Entry 7XL4 (electron microscopy, 3.86 A resolution); this record covers chains C and D of the 7 polymer chains in the assembly.

[Chain C]
Name: DNA-directed RNA polymerase subunit beta
Organism: Pseudomonas aeruginosa PAO1
Notes: EC 2.7.7.6
Reference sequence: Q51561 (RPOB_PSEAE); residues 1-1357 here = UniProt positions 1-1357
Sequence (1359 residues; row label = number of the first residue in the row; numbers below 1 keep their minus sign (Met-1 is residue -1)):
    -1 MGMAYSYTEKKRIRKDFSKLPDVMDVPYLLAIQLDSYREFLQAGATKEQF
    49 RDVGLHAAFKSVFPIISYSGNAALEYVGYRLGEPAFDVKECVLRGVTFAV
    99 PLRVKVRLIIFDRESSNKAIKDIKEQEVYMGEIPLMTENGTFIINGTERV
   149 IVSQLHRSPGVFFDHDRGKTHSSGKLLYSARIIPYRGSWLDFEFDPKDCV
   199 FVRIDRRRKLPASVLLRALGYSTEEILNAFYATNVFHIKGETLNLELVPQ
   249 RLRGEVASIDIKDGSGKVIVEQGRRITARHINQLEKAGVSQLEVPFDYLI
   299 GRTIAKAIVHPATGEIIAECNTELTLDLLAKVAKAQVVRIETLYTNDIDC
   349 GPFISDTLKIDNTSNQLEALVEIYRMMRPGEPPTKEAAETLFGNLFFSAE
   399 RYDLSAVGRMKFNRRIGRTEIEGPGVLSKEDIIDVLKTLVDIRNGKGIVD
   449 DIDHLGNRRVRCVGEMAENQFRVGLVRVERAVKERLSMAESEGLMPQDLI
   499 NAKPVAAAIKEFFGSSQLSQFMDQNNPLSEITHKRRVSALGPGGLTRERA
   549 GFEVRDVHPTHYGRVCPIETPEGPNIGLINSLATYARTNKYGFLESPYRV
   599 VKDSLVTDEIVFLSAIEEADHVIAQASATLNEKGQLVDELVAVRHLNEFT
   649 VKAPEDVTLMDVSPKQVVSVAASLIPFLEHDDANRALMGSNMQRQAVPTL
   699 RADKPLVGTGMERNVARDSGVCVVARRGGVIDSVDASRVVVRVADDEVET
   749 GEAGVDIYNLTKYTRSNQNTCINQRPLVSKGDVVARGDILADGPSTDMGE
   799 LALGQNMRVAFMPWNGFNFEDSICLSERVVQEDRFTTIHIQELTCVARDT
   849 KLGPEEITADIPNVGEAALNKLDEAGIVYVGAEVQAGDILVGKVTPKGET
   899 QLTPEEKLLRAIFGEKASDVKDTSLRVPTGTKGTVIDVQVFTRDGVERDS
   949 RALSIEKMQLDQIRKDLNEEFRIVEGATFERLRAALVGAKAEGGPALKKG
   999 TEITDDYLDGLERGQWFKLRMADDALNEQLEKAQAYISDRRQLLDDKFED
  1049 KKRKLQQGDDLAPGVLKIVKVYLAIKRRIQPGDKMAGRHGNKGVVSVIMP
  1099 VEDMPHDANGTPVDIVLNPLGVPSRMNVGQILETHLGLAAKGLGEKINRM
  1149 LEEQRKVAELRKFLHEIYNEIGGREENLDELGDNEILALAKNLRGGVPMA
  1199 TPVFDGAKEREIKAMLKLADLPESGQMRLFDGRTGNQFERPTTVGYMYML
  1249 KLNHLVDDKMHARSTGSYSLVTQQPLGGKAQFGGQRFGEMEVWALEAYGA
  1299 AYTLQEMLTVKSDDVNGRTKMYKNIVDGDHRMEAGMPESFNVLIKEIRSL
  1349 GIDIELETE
Disordered / not traced: -1 to 2, 990-1019, 1357
Construct notes: initiating methionine (-1); expression tag (0)

[Chain D]
Name: DNA-directed RNA polymerase subunit beta'
Organism: Pseudomonas aeruginosa PAO1
Notes: EC 2.7.7.6
Reference sequence: Q9HWC9 (RPOC_PSEAE); numbering as in UniProt (aligned over 2-1399)
Sequence (1412 residues; each row starts with the number of its first residue; numbering starts at 0):
     0 MLKDLLNLLKNQGQIEEFDAIRIGLASPEMIRSWSFGEVKKPETINYRTF
    50 KPERDGLFCAKIFGPVKDYECLCGKYKRLKHRGVICEKCGVEVALAKVRR
   100 ERMGHIELASPVAHIWFLKSLPSRIGLLLDMTLRDIERVLYFESYVVIDP
   150 GMTTLEKGQLLNDEQYFEALEEFGDDFDARMGAEAVHELLNAIDLEHEIG
   200 RLREEIPQTNSETKIKKLSKRLKLMEAFQGSGNKPEWMVLTVLPVLPPDL
   250 RPLVPLDGGRFATSDLNDLYRRVINRNNRLKRLLDLAAPDIIVRNEKRML
   300 QEAVDALLDNGRRGRAITGSNKRPLKSLADMIKGKQGRFRQNLLGKRVDY
   350 SGRSVITVGPTLRLHQCGLPKKMALELFKPFIFGKLEGRGMATTIKAAKK
   400 MVERELPEVWDVLAEVIREHPVLLNRAPTLHRLGIQAFEPVLIEGKAIQL
   450 HPLVCAAYNADFDGDQMAVHVPLTLEAQLEARALMMSTNNILSPANGEPI
   500 IVPSQDVVMGLYYMTREAINAKGEGMAFADLQEVDRAYRSGQASLHARVK
   550 VRINEKIKGEDGQLTANTRIVDTTVGRALLFQVVPAGLPFDVVNQSMKKK
   600 AISKLINHCYRVVGLKDTVIFADQLMYTGFAYSTISGVSIGVNDFVIPDE
   650 KARIINAATDEVKEIESQYASGLVTQGEKYNKVIDLWSKANDEVSKAMMA
   700 NLSKEKVVDREGKEVDQESFNSMYMMADSGARGSAAQIRQLAGMRGLMAK
   750 PDGSIIETPITANFREGLNVLQYFISTHGARKGLADTALKTANSGYLTRR
   800 LVDVAQDLVVTEIDCGTEHGLLMSPHIEGGDVVEPLGERVLGRVIARDVF
   850 KPGSDEVIVPAGTLIDEKWVDFLEVMSVDEVVVRSPITCETRHGICAMCY
   900 GRDLARGHRVNIGEAVGVIAAQSIGEPGTQLTMRTFHIGGAASRTSAADN
   950 VQVKNGGTIRLHNLKHVVRADGALVAVSRSGELAVADDFGRERERYKLPY
  1000 GAVISVKEGDKVDPGAIVAKWDPHTHPIVTEVDGTVAFVGMEEGITVKRQ
  1050 TDELTGLTNIEVMDPKDRPAAGKDIRPAVKLIDAAGKDLLLPGTDVPAQY
  1100 FLPANALVNLTDGAKVSIGDVVARIPQETSKTRDITGGLPRVADLFEARR
  1150 PKEPSILAEISGTISFGKETKGKRRLVITPNDGSDPYEELIPKWRHLNVF
  1200 EGEQVNRGEVISDGPSNPHDILRLLGVSSLAKYIVNEIQDVYRLQGVKIN
  1250 DKHIETILRQMLRKVEVSESGDSSFIKGDQVELTQVLEENEQLGTEDKFP
  1300 AKYERVLLGITKASLSTESFISAASFQETTRVLTEAAVTGKRDFLRGLKE
  1350 NVVVGRLIPAGTGLAYHSERKRQRDLGKPQRVSASEAEAALTEALNSSGN
  1400 GSGSWSHPQFEK
Disordered / not traced: 0-15, 932-945, 1127-1134, 1377-1411
Construct notes: initiating methionine (0); expression tag (1, 1400-1411)
Bound ions: Zn2+ site 1: Cys72, Cys85; Mg2+: Asp460, Asp462, Asp464; Zn2+ site 2 near Cys898 (its only coordinating residue here)
Curated features (UniProtKB/Swiss-Prot):
  - binding site (Zn(2+)): Cys70, Cys72, Cys85, Cys88, Cys814, Cys888, Cys895, Cys898
  - binding site (Mg(2+)): Asp460, Asp462, Asp464

[How chain C and chain D interact]
Contacting residue pairs (292; chain C residue first):
  Phe550(C) with Leu788(D), hydrophobic
  Arg553(C) with Arg780(D); Leu788(D)
  Asp554(C) with Pro750(D)
  Val555(C) with Thr776(D); His777(D), hydrogen bond (backbone-side chain); Arg780(D)
  His556(C) with Phe773(D)
  Tyr560(C) with Val769(D); Leu770(D), hydrophobic; Phe773(D), hydrophobic
  Pro565(C) with Phe773(D), hydrophobic; Thr776(D); Arg780(D), hydrogen bond (backbone-side chain)
  Ile566(C) with Tyr772(D), hydrophobic; Thr776(D)
  Thr568(C) with Arg780(D), hydrogen bond
  Ile574(C) with Leu783(D), hydrophobic
  Gly575(C) with Arg780(D)
  Gln623(C) with Val769(D); Leu770(D)
  Ala640(C) with Leu770(D)
  Phe647(C) with Thr757(D), hydrogen bond (backbone-side chain); Leu770(D), hydrophobic; Phe773(D), hydrophobic; Ile774(D), hydrophobic
  Thr648(C) with Thr757(D)
  Pro662(C) with Val769(D), hydrophobic
  Val665(C) with Val769(D), hydrophobic; Phe773(D), hydrophobic
  Leu676(C) with Tyr772(D)
  Glu677(C) with Leu767(D), hydrogen bond (backbone-backbone)
  His678(C) with Phe763(D), hydrogen bond (side chain-backbone); Arg764(D), hydrogen bond (side chain-backbone); Gly766(D)
  Asp679(C) with Phe763(D); Tyr772(D), hydrogen bond (backbone-side chain)
  Asp680(C) with Phe763(D); Tyr772(D), hydrogen bond (backbone-side chain); Ser775(D)
  Ala681(C) with Tyr772(D); Ala779(D), hydrophobic
  Asn682(C) with Ala779(D)
  Ala684(C) with Tyr772(D)
  Leu685(C) with Leu783(D), hydrophobic
  Phe809(C) with Val637(D); Ser638(D), hydrogen bond (backbone-side chain)
  Met810(C) with Thr633(D); Val637(D)
  Pro811(C) with Asp505(D); Ser632(D); Thr633(D); Val637(D)
  Asn813(C) with Pro359(D); Phe629(D); Thr633(D)
  Gly814(C) with Asp505(D); Phe629(D)
  Phe815(C) with Val357(D); Pro359(D)
  Asn816(C) with Asp505(D)
  Phe817(C) with Val357(D), hydrophobic; Pro451(D); Ser503(D); Asp505(D); Phe629(D), hydrophobic
  Glu818(C) with Ala459(D); Asp460(D); Gln504(D)
  Asp819(C) with Phe461(D)
  Ser820(C) with Val357(D); Phe461(D)
  Lys849(C) with Phe49(D)
  Gln1078(C) with Lys445(D)
  Gly1080(C) with Val354(D)
  Lys1082(C) with Asp462(D), hydrogen bond (side chain-backbone); Gly463(D)
  Lys1090(C) with Asp462(D), salt bridge
  Val1092(C) with Val354(D), hydrophobic; Ile355(D); Phe461(D); Asp462(D); Gly463(D)
  Ser1094(C) with Thr356(D); Val357(D)
  Pro1117(C) with Val637(D); Ile639(D); Met725(D)
  Leu1118(C) with Gln504(D); Asp505(D); Met725(D), hydrophobic; Arg731(D)
  Val1120(C) with Ile639(D), hydrophobic; Phe644(D), hydrophobic
  Pro1121(C) with Met725(D), hydrophobic; Gln736(D)
  Ser1122(C) with Arg731(D), hydrogen bond; Gln736(D)
  Met1124(C) with Gln739(D); Leu740(D), hydrophobic; Phe763(D), hydrophobic
  Val1126(C) with Phe644(D), hydrophobic; Phe763(D), hydrophobic
  Ile1129(C) with Ile639(D); Gly640(D)
  Leu1130(C) with Val641(D), hydrophobic
  His1133(C) with Val641(D)
  Phe1202(C) with Asn768(D)
  Glu1207(C) with Val641(D)
  Lys1211(C) with Asn642(D)
  Ser1222(C) with Asn642(D), hydrogen bond
  Gln1224(C) with Gly640(D); Asp643(D)
  Phe1236(C) with Thr633(D); Ile634(D)
  Glu1237(C) with Leu544(D); Ile634(D)
  Arg1238(C) with Gly636(D); Val637(D); Phe719(D), hydrogen bond (side chain-backbone); Asn720(D); Ser721(D), hydrogen bond
  Pro1239(C) with Gly636(D); Ser638(D)
  Thr1240(C) with Gly636(D); Ser638(D)
  Thr1241(C) with Ser638(D), hydrogen bond (backbone-side chain); Ile639(D), hydrogen bond (side chain-backbone)
  Val1254(C) with Val354(D), hydrophobic; Lys445(D)
  Asp1255(C) with Lys445(D)
  Lys1257(C) with Arg352(D); Gln465(D)
  Met1258(C) with Arg352(D); Ser353(D); Met372(D), hydrophobic; Lys445(D)
  His1259(C) with Gly351(D); Arg352(D)
  Ala1260(C) with Ser350(D); Glu375(D)
  Arg1261(C) with Asp348(D), salt bridge; Tyr349(D), hydrogen bond (backbone-backbone); Ser350(D)
  Ser1262(C) with Asp348(D); Tyr349(D); Glu375(D)
  Tyr1266(C) with Asp348(D), hydrogen bond
  Leu1268(C) with Pro251(D), hydrophobic
  Val1269(C) with Arg99(D), hydrogen bond (backbone-side chain); Leu249(D)
  Gln1271(C) with Arg99(D)
  Pro1273(C) with Arg346(D); Asp348(D)
  Gln1279(C) with Glu375(D)
  Gly1282(C) with Arg346(D), hydrogen bond (backbone-side chain)
  Gln1283(C) with Lys345(D); Arg346(D); Val347(D), hydrogen bond (backbone-backbone); Ser350(D); Ala467(D); His469(D)
  Arg1284(C) with Gly344(D), hydrogen bond (side chain-backbone); Lys345(D); Arg346(D)
  Phe1285(C) with Leu343(D); Gly344(D); Lys345(D), hydrogen bond (backbone-backbone); Val347(D), hydrophobic
  Gly1286(C) with Gly344(D)
  Glu1287(C) with Asn341(D); Leu342(D)
  Met1288(C) with Thr428(D)
  Glu1289(C) with Asn424(D); Ala426(D); Ile434(D)
  Trp1291(C) with Arg798(D); Val801(D), hydrophobic; Val917(D); Gln921(D), hydrogen bond (backbone-side chain)
  Ala1292(C) with Thr428(D); Ile434(D), hydrophobic; Gln921(D)
  Leu1293(C) with Ile434(D), hydrophobic; Met484(D), hydrophobic
  Glu1294(C) with Gln805(D); Ala914(D); Val1351(D); Ile1357(D)
  Ala1295(C) with Arg431(D); Ile918(D); Gln921(D)
  Tyr1296(C) with Arg431(D), hydrogen bond (side chain-backbone); Leu432(D); Ile434(D), hydrogen bond (side chain-backbone); Leu483(D); Asn489(D)
  Gly1297(C) with Leu483(D); Gly1360(D); Thr1361(D), hydrogen bond (backbone-side chain)
  Ala1298(C) with Glu479(D); Met484(D), hydrophobic
  Ala1299(C) with Glu479(D), hydrogen bond (backbone-side chain); Leu1356(D); Ile1357(D); Thr1361(D); Gly1362(D)
  Tyr1300(C) with Glu475(D); Glu479(D), hydrogen bond (backbone-side chain); Leu1356(D), hydrophobic
  Thr1301(C) with Ala476(D); Glu479(D), hydrogen bond; Met484(D)
  Leu1302(C) with Ile1357(D), hydrophobic
  Gln1303(C) with Gly1354(D), hydrogen bond (side chain-backbone); Arg1355(D); Leu1356(D)
  Glu1304(C) with Pro471(D); Leu472(D), hydrogen bond (side chain-backbone); Thr473(D); Ala476(D)
  Met1305(C) with Val347(D); His469(D)
  Leu1306(C) with Val1351(D)
  Thr1307(C) with Gly1354(D)
  Lys1309(C) with Asp348(D)
  Ser1310(C) with Arg346(D), hydrogen bond (side chain-backbone)
  Asp1311(C) with Lys345(D), salt bridge
  Met1319(C) with Leu472(D), hydrophobic; Thr473(D)
  Tyr1320(C) with Pro379(D), hydrophobic; Phe382(D)
  Ile1323(C) with Pro379(D); Phe380(D)
  Val1324(C) with Gly383(D); Glu386(D)
  His1328(C) with Phe380(D); Leu472(D), hydrogen bond (side chain-backbone); Leu474(D)
  Met1330(C) with Thr473(D), hydrogen bond
  Met1334(C) with Phe17(D), hydrophobic
  Pro1335(C) with Val1353(D); Gly1354(D)
  Glu1336(C) with Arg99(D), salt bridge
  Ser1337(C) with Gln340(D); Asn341(D); Lys345(D)
  Phe1338(C) with Ile20(D), hydrophobic; Val1352(D)
  Val1340(C) with Arg99(D)
  Leu1341(C) with Lys334(D)
  Lys1343(C) with Arg99(D); Glu100(D), hydrogen bond (side chain-backbone); Leu245(D); Leu249(D)
  Glu1344(C) with Leu245(D); Met330(D); Ile331(D)
  Arg1346(C) with Trp33(D); Pro243(D)
  Ser1347(C) with Met102(D); Pro243(D); Val244(D), hydrogen bond (side chain-backbone); Leu245(D); Leu327(D)
  Leu1348(C) with His113(D), hydrogen bond (backbone-side chain); Trp115(D), hydrophobic; Leu307(D), hydrophobic; Leu327(D), hydrophobic
  Gly1349(C) with Ala25(D)
  Ile1350(C) with Ile22(D), hydrophobic; Gly23(D); Leu1332(D); Ala1336(D), hydrophobic
  Asp1351(C) with Ile22(D); Gly23(D), hydrogen bond (backbone-backbone); Leu24(D); Ala25(D); Met29(D); Trp33(D)
  Ile1352(C) with Ile20(D), hydrophobic; Arg21(D)
  Glu1353(C) with Ile20(D); Arg21(D), hydrogen bond (backbone-backbone)
  Leu1354(C) with Phe17(D), hydrophobic; Asp18(D); Ile20(D), hydrophobic
  Glu1355(C) with Asp18(D), hydrogen bond (backbone-backbone); Ala19(D), hydrogen bond (backbone-backbone); Arg1341(D)
  Thr1356(C) with Phe17(D); Asp18(D), hydrogen bond (backbone-backbone)
Also at the interface, not in a pair above, chain C (147 interface residues in all): Ser170, Pro557, His559, Cys564, Gly571, Ser625, Arg642, Trp812, Pro1079, Gly1091, Val1093, Arg1123, Gln1272, Val1290
Also at the interface, not in a pair above, chain D (173 interface residues in all): Glu16, Pro246, Asp248, Val253, Tyr269, Ala328, Gln335, Leu376, Lys378, Ile394, Leu422, Arg425, His430, Ala446, Cys454, Val470, Val506, Met508, Tyr512, Ser635, Met724, Gly732, Arg744, Glu765, Lys781, Ala787, Thr797, Lys1151, Leu1347, Ala1359

[Summary]
147 residues of chain C face 173 of chain D across their interface; the contacts include 44 hydrogen bonds and
4 salt bridges. Among the polar pairs are Lys1090(C)-Asp462(D), Arg1261(C)-Asp348(D) and Asp1311(C)-Lys345(D).
UniProt lists 8 Zn2+-binding residues and 3 Mg2+-binding residues on chain D.
Here chain C is DNA-directed RNA polymerase subunit beta and chain D is DNA-directed RNA polymerase subunit
beta', both from Pseudomonas aeruginosa PAO1. Entry 7XL4 (Cryo-EM structure of Pseudomonas aeruginosa RNAP
sigmaS holoenzyme complexes with transcription factor SutA (closed lobe)) was determined by electron
microscopy, deposited together with 7F0R, 7VF9 and 7XL3.
